PDB entry 6LTA | X-ray diffraction, 2.45 A resolution | chain A

# Chain A
Protein: Nonribosomal peptide synthetase
Source organism: Streptomyces sp. Sp080513GE-23
Reference sequence: A0A077JG85 (A0A077JG85_9ACTN); residues 1-1127 here = UniProt positions 1-1127
Amino-acid sequence (1153 residues; row label = number of the first residue in the row; numbers below 1 keep their minus sign (Met-15 is residue -15)):
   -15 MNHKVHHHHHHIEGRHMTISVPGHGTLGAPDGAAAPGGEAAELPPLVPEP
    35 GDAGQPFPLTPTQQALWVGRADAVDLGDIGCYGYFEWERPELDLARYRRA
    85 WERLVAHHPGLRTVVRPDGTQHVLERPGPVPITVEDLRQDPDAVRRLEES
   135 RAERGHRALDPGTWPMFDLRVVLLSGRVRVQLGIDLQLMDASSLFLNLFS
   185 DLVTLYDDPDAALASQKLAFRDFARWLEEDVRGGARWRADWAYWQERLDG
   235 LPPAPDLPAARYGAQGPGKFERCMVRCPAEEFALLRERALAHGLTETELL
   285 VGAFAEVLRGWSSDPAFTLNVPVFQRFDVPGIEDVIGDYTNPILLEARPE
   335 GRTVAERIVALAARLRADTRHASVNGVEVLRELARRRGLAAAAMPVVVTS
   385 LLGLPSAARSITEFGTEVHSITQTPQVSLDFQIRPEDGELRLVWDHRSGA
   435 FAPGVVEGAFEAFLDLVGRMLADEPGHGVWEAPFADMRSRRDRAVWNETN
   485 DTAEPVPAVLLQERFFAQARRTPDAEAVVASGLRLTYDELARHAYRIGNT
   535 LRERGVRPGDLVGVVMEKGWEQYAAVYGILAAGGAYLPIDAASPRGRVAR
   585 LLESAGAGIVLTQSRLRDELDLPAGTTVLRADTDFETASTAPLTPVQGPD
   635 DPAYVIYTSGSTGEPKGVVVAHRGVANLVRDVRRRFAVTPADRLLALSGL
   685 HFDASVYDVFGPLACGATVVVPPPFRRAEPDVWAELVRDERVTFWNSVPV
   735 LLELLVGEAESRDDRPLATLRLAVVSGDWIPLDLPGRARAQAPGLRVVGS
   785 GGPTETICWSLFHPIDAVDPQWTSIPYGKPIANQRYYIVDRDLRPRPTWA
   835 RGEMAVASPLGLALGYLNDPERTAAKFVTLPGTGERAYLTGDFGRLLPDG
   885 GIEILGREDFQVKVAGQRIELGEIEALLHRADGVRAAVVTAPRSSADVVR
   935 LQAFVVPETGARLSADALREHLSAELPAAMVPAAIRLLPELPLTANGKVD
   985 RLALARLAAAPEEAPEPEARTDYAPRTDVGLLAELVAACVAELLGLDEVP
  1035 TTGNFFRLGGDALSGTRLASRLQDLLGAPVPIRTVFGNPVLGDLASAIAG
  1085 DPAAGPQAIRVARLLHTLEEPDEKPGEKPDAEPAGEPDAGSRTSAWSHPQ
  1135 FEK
Not modelled in the structure: -15 to 23, 56-63, 136-142, 246-252, 644-647, 893-1010, 1099-1137
Differences from the reference sequence: expression tag (-15 to 0, 1128-1137); engineered mutation Ala1046 (Ser in A0A077JG85)
Ligand contacts: acrylic acid (AKR): Arg260, Cys261, Pro262, Glu265, Leu448, Val451, Gly452, Leu455

# Summary
Ligands of chain A: acrylic acid.
Chain A is Nonribosomal peptide synthetase (Streptomyces sp. Sp080513GE-23); the structure, Crystal Structure
of Nonribosomal peptide synthetases (NRPS), FmoA3 (S1046A), was determined by X-ray diffraction together with
6LTC, 6LTD and 6LTB from the same study.
